6KE9 - chains G and J of the 10 polymer chains in the assembly; structure by X-ray diffraction, 2.22 A resolution.

# Chain G
Protein: Histone H2A type 1-B/E
Organism: Homo sapiens
UniProt: P04908 (H2A1B_HUMAN); residues 14-118 here correspond to UniProt positions 15-119 (UniProt number = residue number + 1)
Chain sequence (105 residues; row label = number of the first residue in the row):
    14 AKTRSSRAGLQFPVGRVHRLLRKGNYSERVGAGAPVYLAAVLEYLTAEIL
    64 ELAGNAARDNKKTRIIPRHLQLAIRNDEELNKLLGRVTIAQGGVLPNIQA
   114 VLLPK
Curated features (UniProtKB/Swiss-Prot):
  - modified residue: Lys36 (N6-(2-hydroxyisobutyryl)lysine), Lys74 (N6-(2-hydroxyisobutyryl)lysine), Lys75 (N6-(2-hydroxyisobutyryl)lysine), Lys95 (N6-(2-hydroxyisobutyryl)lysine), Gln104 (N5-methylglutamine), Lys118 (N6-(2-hydroxyisobutyryl)lysine)
  - cross-link: Lys15 (Glycyl lysine isopeptide (Lys-Gly) (interchain with G-Cter in ubiquitin))

# Chain J
Molecule: Human Telomeric DNA
Organism: Homo sapiens
Sequence (145 nucleotides; each row starts with the number of its first residue; numbers below 1 keep their minus sign (DA-72 is residue -72)):
   -72 ATCACCCTAACCCTAACCCTAACCCTAACCCTAACCCTAACCCTAACCCT
   -22 AACCCTAACCCTAACCCTAACCCTAACCCTAACCCTAACCCTAACCCTAA
    28 CCCTAACCCTAACCCTAACCCTAACCCTAACCCTAACCCTAAGAT

# Interface between chain G and chain J
Contacting residue pairs - 10 pairs, chain G then chain J:
  Lys15(G) - DC-43(J)  phosphate contact
  Lys15(G) - DC-42(J)  phosphate contact
  Arg17(G) - DC-43(J)  salt bridge to the phosphate
  Arg20(G) - DC-42(J)  salt bridge to the phosphate
  Gly28(G) - DC-44(J)  phosphate contact
  Gly28(G) - DC-43(J)  phosphate contact
  Arg29(G) - DC-44(J)  phosphate contact
  Arg32(G) - DC-44(J)  salt bridge to the phosphate
  Glu41(G) - DT-35(J)  sugar contact
  Arg77(G) - DC-54(J)  sugar contact
Other interface residues (no listed pair), chain G (10 interface residues in all): Thr16, Arg42
Other interface residues (no listed pair), chain J (9 interface residues in all): DC-55, DT-53, DA-45, DC-36

# In short
Chain G and chain J form an interface of 10 and 9 residues respectively; the contacts include 3 salt bridges.
Among the polar pairs are Arg17(G)-DC-43(J), Arg20(G)-DC-42(J) and Arg32(G)-DC-44(J).
Here chain G is Histone H2A type 1-B/E and chain J is Human Telomeric DNA, both from Homo sapiens. Entry 6KE9
(The Human Telomeric Nucleosome Displays Distinct Structural and Dynamic Properties) was determined by X-ray
diffraction together with 6L9H and 6LE9 from the same study.
